Entry 8FL1 (electron microscopy, 3.75 A resolution); this record covers chains H and L of the 8 polymer chains in the assembly.

[Chain H]
Molecule: PG9 DU025 Heavy
From: Homo sapiens
Chain sequence (248 residues; each row starts with the number of its first residue; a row labelled like 82A-82C holds insertion residues (82A, then the next letters in order)):
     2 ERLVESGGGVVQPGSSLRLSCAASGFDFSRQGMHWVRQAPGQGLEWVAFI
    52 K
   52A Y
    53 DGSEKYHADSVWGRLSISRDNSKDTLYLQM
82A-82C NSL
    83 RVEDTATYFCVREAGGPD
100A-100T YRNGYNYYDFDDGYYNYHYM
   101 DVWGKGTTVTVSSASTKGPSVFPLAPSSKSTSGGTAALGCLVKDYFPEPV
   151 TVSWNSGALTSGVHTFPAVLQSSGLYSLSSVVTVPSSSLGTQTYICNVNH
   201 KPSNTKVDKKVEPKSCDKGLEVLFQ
Disordered / not traced: 114-225
Modified residues: Tyr100G (O-sulfo-L-tyrosine; TYS); Tyr100H (O-sulfo-L-tyrosine; TYS)
Cystine bridges: Cys22-Cys92

[Chain L]
Molecule: PG9 DU025 Light
From: Homo sapiens
Chain sequence (216 residues; numbered 1 to 212 plus 5 insertion-coded residues; 1 number in that range is skipped by the numbering (no residue carries it; nothing is unmodelled there); the number before each row is that of its first residue; a row labelled like 27A-27C holds insertion residues (27A, then the next letters in order)):
     1 QSALTQPAS
    11 VSGSPGQSITISCQGTS
27A-27C NDV
    28 GGYESVSWYQQHPGKAPKVVIYDVSKRPSGVSNRFSGSKSGNTASLTISG
    78 LQAEDEGDYYCKSLTSRS
   95A H
    96 RVFGTGTKLTV
  106A L
   107 GQPKAAPSVTLFPPSSEELQANKATLVCLISDFYPGAVTVAWKADSSPVK
   157 AGVETTTPSKQSNNKYAASSYLSLTPEQWKSHRSYSCQVTHEGSTVEKTV
   207 APTECS
Disordered / not traced: 1, 107-212
Cystine bridges: Cys23-Cys88

[Chain H / chain L interface]
Residue-residue contacts (21):
  His35(H) with Arg96(L)
  Val37(H) with Phe98(L), hydrophobic
  Gln39(H) with Gln38(L), hydrogen bond; Tyr87(L)
  Gly44(H) with Tyr87(L)
  Leu45(H) with Phe98(L)
  Glu46(H) with Phe98(L)
  Trp47(H) with His95A(L); Arg96(L); Phe98(L)
  Tyr58(H) with Ser95(L); His95A(L)
  His59(H) with His95A(L), hydrogen bond (backbone-side chain)
  Glu95(H) with Arg96(L), salt bridge
  Tyr100S(H) with Tyr36(L); Tyr49(L)
  Met100T(H) with Tyr36(L), hydrogen bond (backbone-side chain); Val46(L)
  Trp103(H) with Tyr36(L), hydrophobic; Ala43(L), hydrophobic; Pro44(L)
Interface residues without a listed pair, chain H (18 interface residues in all): Gln43, Phe50, His100R, Asp101, Gly104
Interface residues without a listed pair, chain L (16 interface residues in all): Ser32, Ser34, Lys45, Lys89, Arg94

[Overview]
18 residues of chain H face 16 of chain L across their interface; the contacts include 3 hydrogen bonds and 1
salt bridge. Among the polar pairs are Glu95(H)-Arg96(L), Gln39(H)-Gln38(L) and His59(H)-His95A(L).
Chain H is PG9 DU025 Heavy and chain L is PG9 DU025 Light, both from Homo sapiens; the structure, Cryo-EM
Structure of PG9RSH DU025 Fab in complex with BG505 DS-SOSIP.664, was determined by electron microscopy,
deposited together with 8FK5 and 8FLW.
